8CX4 - chains D and F of the 5 polymer chains in the assembly; structure by X-ray diffraction, 2.20 A resolution.

# Chain D
Protein: AS8.4a
From: Homo sapiens
Sequence (210 residues; each row starts with the number of its first residue):
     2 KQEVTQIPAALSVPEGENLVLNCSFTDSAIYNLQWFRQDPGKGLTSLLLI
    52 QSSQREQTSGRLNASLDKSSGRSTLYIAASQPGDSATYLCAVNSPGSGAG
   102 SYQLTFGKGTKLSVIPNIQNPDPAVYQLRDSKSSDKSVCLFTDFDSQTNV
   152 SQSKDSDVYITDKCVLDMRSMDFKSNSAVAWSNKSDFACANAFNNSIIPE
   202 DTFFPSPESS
Unresolved in the structure: 208-211
Cystine bridges: Cys24-Cys91, Cys140-Cys190

# Chain F
Protein: AS8.4b
From: Homo sapiens
Sequence (244 residues; numbered 1 to 244; the number before each row is that of its first residue):
     1 DSGVTQTPKHLITATGQRVTLRCSPRSGDLSVYWYQQSLDQGLQFLIQYY
    51 NGEERAKGNILERFSAQQFPDLHSELNLSSLELGDSALYFCASSVGTYST
   101 DTQYFGPGTRLTVLEDLKNVFPPEVAVFEPSEAEISHTQKATLVCLATGF
   151 YPDHVELSWWVNGKEVHSGVCTDPQPLKEQPALNDSRYALSSRLRVSATF
   201 WQNPRNHFRCQVQFYGLSENDEWTQDRAKPVTQIVSAEAWGRAD
Unresolved in the structure: 1, 244
Cystine bridges: Cys23-Cys91, Cys145-Cys210

# Chain D / chain F interface
Inter-chain disulfides: Cys165(D)-Cys171(F)
Contacting residue pairs - 86 pairs, chain D then chain F:
  Tyr32(D) with Ser99(F)
  Asn33(D) with Ser99(F)
  Gln35(D) with Thr102(F)
  Phe37(D) with Phe105(F), hydrophobic
  Gln39(D) with Gln37(F), hydrogen bond; Phe90(F)
  Gly44(D) with Phe90(F); Gly106(F); Pro107(F)
  Leu45(D) with Leu43(F), hydrophobic; Phe90(F), hydrophobic; Phe105(F)
  Ser47(D) with Thr102(F)
  Leu50(D) with Thr100(F); Asp101(F); Thr102(F)
  Gln52(D) with Thr100(F), hydrogen bond (side chain-backbone)
  Leu90(D) with Leu43(F), hydrophobic
  Asn94(D) with Ser99(F)
  Tyr103(D) with Tyr33(F), hydrogen bond; Gln48(F), hydrogen bond; Gly96(F); Thr97(F); Gln103(F)
  Gln104(D) with Phe45(F)
  Leu105(D) with Tyr35(F); Phe45(F); Gln103(F)
  Phe107(D) with Tyr35(F), hydrophobic; Leu43(F), hydrophobic; Phe105(F), hydrophobic
  Asp123(D) with His137(F), salt bridge
  Tyr127(D) with Ser131(F); Ala133(F); Glu134(F); His137(F)
  Gln128(D) with Ser131(F)
  Leu129(D) with Phe128(F); Glu129(F); Ser131(F); Thr142(F); Val144(F), hydrophobic
  Arg130(D) with Phe128(F); Glu129(F), hydrogen bond (backbone-backbone)
  Asp131(D) with Ala126(F); Val127(F); Phe128(F)
  Ser132(D) with Val127(F), hydrogen bond (backbone-backbone); Glu129(F); Glu238(F), hydrogen bond (side chain-backbone); Ala239(F)
  Lys137(D) with Phe128(F)
  Val139(D) with Phe128(F), hydrophobic; Leu146(F), hydrophobic
  Leu141(D) with Thr142(F)
  Thr143(D) with Arg195(F)
  Asp144(D) with Arg195(F), salt bridge
  Tyr160(D) with Glu179(F)
  Ile161(D) with Leu177(F)
  Thr162(D) with Asp173(F), hydrogen bond; Ser191(F)
  Cys165(D) with Cys171(F), disulfide; Thr172(F)
  Val166(D) with Cys171(F)
  Leu167(D) with Cys171(F), hydrophobic; Arg195(F)
  Asp168(D) with Ser168(F), hydrogen bond (backbone-side chain); Gly169(F), hydrogen bond (backbone-backbone)
  Met169(D) with Lys140(F); Ser168(F); Arg195(F); Val196(F)
  Arg170(D) with Ser168(F), hydrogen bond (backbone-side chain)
  Phe174(D) with Lys140(F); Arg195(F)
  Ser176(D) with Arg195(F), hydrogen bond
  Ser178(D) with Arg193(F), hydrogen bond (backbone-side chain)
  Ala179(D) with Arg193(F)
  Val180(D) with Val144(F), hydrophobic; Ser191(F); Arg193(F)
  Trp182(D) with Leu146(F), hydrophobic; Leu177(F), hydrophobic; Ala189(F), hydrophobic
  Phe204(D) with His137(F)
  Pro206(D) with Ala133(F), hydrophobic
Other interface residues (no listed pair), chain D (51 interface residues in all): Lys43, Ser98, Ser102, Ser138, Asp163, Ser171
Other interface residues (no listed pair), chain F (54 interface residues in all): Ala56, Lys57, Leu88, Ser94, Tyr98, Pro130, Thr138, Leu143, Val170, Lys178, Ser197

# Overview
The interface between chain D and chain F involves 51 residues on one side and 54 on the other, with 1
disulfide bond, 13 hydrogen bonds and 2 salt bridges. Polar pairs include Asp123(D)-His137(F),
Asp144(D)-Arg195(F) and Gln39(D)-Gln37(F).
Chain D is AS8.4a and chain F is AS8.4b, both from Homo sapiens; the structure, TCR-antigen complex
AS8.4-YEIH-HLA*B27, was determined by X-ray diffraction (same publication as 7N2N, 7N2O, 7N2P, 7N2Q, 7N2R and
7N2S).
